5AV9 - chains B and J of the 10 polymer chains in the assembly; structure by X-ray diffraction, 2.20 A resolution.

# Chain B
Name: Histone H4
Source organism: Homo sapiens
Reference sequence: P62805 (H4_HUMAN); residues 0-102 here correspond to UniProt positions 1-103 (UniProt number = residue number + 1)
Amino-acid sequence (104 residues; numbered -1 to 102; the number before each row is that of its first residue; numbers below 1 keep their minus sign (Gly-1 is residue -1)):
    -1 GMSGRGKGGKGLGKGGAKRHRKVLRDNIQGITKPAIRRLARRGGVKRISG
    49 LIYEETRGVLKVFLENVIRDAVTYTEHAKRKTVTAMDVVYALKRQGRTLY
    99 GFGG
Unresolved in the structure: -1 to 20
Sequence notes: expression tag (-1)
Curated features (UniProtKB/Swiss-Prot):
  - DNA-binding region: Lys16 to Lys20
  - modified residue: Ser1 (N-acetylserine), Arg3 (Asymmetric dimethylarginine), Lys5 (N6-(2-hydroxyisobutyryl)lysine), Lys8 (N6-(2-hydroxyisobutyryl)lysine), Lys12 (N6-(2-hydroxyisobutyryl)lysine), Lys16 (N6-(2-hydroxyisobutyryl)lysine), Lys20 (N6,N6,N6-trimethyllysine), Lys31 (N6-(2-hydroxyisobutyryl)lysine), Lys44 (N6-(2-hydroxyisobutyryl)lysine), Ser47 (Phosphoserine), Tyr51 (Phosphotyrosine), Lys59 (N6-(2-hydroxyisobutyryl)lysine), Lys77 (N6-(2-hydroxyisobutyryl)lysine), Lys79 (N6-(2-hydroxyisobutyryl)lysine), Thr80 (Phosphothreonine), Tyr88 (Phosphotyrosine), Lys91 (N6-(2-hydroxyisobutyryl)lysine)
  - cross-link (Glycyl lysine isopeptide (Lys-Gly)): Lys12 (interchain with G-Cter in SUMO2), Lys20 (interchain with G-Cter in SUMO2), Lys31 (interchain with G-Cter in SUMO2), Lys59 (interchain with G-Cter in SUMO2), Lys79 (interchain with G-Cter in SUMO2), Lys91 (interchain with G-Cter in SUMO2)

# Chain J
Molecule: 147-nt DNA strand
Sequence (147 nucleotides; each row starts with the number of its first residue; numbers below 1 keep their minus sign (DA-73 is residue -73)):
   -73 ATCAATATCCACCTGCAGATACTACCAAAAGTGTATTTGGAAACTGCTCC
   -23 ATCAAAAGGCATGTTCAGCTGGATTCCAGCTGAACATGCCTTTTGATGGA
    27 GCAGTTTCCAAATACACTTTTGGTAGTATCTGCAGGTGGATATTGAT

# Interface between chain B and chain J
Residue-residue contacts (14; chain B residue first):
  Val21(B) - DC16(J)  phosphate contact
  Arg23(B) - DT17(J)  salt bridge to the phosphate
  Arg45(B) - DT7(J)  sugar contact
  Arg45(B) - DG8(J)  phosphate contact
  Ile46(B) - DT7(J)  sugar contact
  Ile46(B) - DG8(J)  hydrogen bond to the phosphate
  Ser47(B) - DT7(J)  phosphate contact
  Gly48(B) - DT7(J)  hydrogen bond to the phosphate
  Lys77(B) - DC28(J)  phosphate contact
  Arg78(B) - DC28(J)  phosphate contact
  Lys79(B) - DG27(J)  salt bridge to the phosphate
  Lys79(B) - DC28(J)  hydrogen bond to the phosphate
  Thr80(B) - DG27(J)  sugar contact
  Thr80(B) - DC28(J)  hydrogen bond to the phosphate
Other interface residues (no listed pair), chain B (12 interface residues in all): Lys44, Tyr51
Other interface residues (no listed pair), chain J (7 interface residues in all): DC6

# Summary
The interface between chain B and chain J involves 12 residues on one side and 7 on the other; the contacts
include 4 hydrogen bonds and 2 salt bridges. Among the polar pairs are Ile46(B)-DG8(J), Gly48(B)-DT7(J) and
Lys79(B)-DC28(J).
Chain B is Histone H4 (Homo sapiens) and chain J is a 147-nt DNA strand; the structure, human nucleosome core
particle, was determined by X-ray diffraction, deposited together with 5AV5, 5AV6, 5AV8, 5AVB and 5AVC.
